Entry 4MA6 (X-ray diffraction, 2.00 A resolution); this record covers chain A.

[Chain A]
Protein: Ara h 8 allergen
Source organism: Arachis hypogaea
UniProtKB: Q6VT83 (Q6VT83_ARAHY); residue numbers follow UniProt; this construct covers 1-157
Sequence (157 residues; each row starts with the number of its first residue):
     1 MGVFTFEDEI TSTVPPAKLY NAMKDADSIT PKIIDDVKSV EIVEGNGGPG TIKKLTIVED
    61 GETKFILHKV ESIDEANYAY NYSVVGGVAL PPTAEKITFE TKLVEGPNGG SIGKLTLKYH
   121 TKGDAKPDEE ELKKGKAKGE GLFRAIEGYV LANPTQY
Not modelled in the structure: 1
Metal / ion sites: Na+: Pro-31, Ile-34, Asp-35, Val-37
Small-molecule neighbours: Epicatechin (28E; (2R,3R)-2-(3,4-dihydroxyphenyl)-3,4-dihydro-2H-chromene-3,5,7-triol): Ala-26, Thr-30, Ile-34, Asp-36, Val-37, Val-40, Leu-55, Ile-57, Ile-66, His-68, Tyr-82, Lys-138, Gly-139, Leu-142
Reported in the primary citation:
  - binding site for Epicatechin: Asp-27, Thr-30, Ile-57, His-68, Tyr-82, Lys-138, Leu-142

[Overview]
Chain A binds Epicatechin. Pro-31, Ile-34, Asp-35 and Val-37 coordinate Na+. The paper reports a binding site
for Epicatechin at Asp-27, Thr-30 and Ile-57 among others.
Chain A is Ara h 8 allergen (Arachis hypogaea); the structure, Crystal structure of Ara h 8 with Epicatechin
bound, was determined by X-ray diffraction (same publication as 4M9B, 4M9W and 4MAP).
